Entry 4C3P (X-ray diffraction, 2.69 A resolution); this record covers chains A and D of the 4 polymer chains in the assembly.

# Chain A (and D)
Protein: Aurora kinase A
Source organism: Homo sapiens
Notes: EC 2.7.11.1; fragment: kinase domain, residues 121-403; chain D of this document is another copy of the same molecule, construct and numbering; everything in this record applies to it too
Reference sequence: O14965 (AURKA_HUMAN); numbering as in UniProt (aligned over 122-403)
Chain sequence (282 residues; numbered 122 to 403; the number before each row is that of its first residue):
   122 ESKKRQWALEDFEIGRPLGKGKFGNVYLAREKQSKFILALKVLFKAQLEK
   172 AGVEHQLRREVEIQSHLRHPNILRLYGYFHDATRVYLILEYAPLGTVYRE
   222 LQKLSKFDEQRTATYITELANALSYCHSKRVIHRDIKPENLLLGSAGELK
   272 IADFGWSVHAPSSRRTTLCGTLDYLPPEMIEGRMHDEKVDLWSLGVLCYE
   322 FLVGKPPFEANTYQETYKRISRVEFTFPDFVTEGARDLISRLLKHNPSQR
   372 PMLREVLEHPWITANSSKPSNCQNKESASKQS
Not modelled in the structure: 122-124, 389-403 (chain D: 122-124, 283-288, 391-403)
Swiss-Prot annotation at these positions:
  - region: H280 to L293 (Activation segment)
  - active site: D256 (Proton acceptor)
  - binding site (ATP): K143, K162, E211 to A213, E260, N261, D274
  - modified residue: T287 (Phosphothreonine), T288 (Phosphothreonine), S342 (Phosphoserine)
  - cross-link: K258 (Glycyl lysine isopeptide (Lys-Gly) (interchain with G-Cter in SUMO2))
  - natural variant: S155 (S155R: In a colorectal adenocarcinoma sample), V174 (V174M: In a metastatic melanoma sample)
  - mutagenesis: K162 (K162R: Loss of kinase activity), F165 (F165A: Decreases the interaction with phosphatase type 1 isoforms), G198 (G198N: Reduces interaction with TPX2. Reduces kinase activity tenfold. Promotes interaction with the AURKB binding partners INCENP and BIRC5 that are normally not bound by AURKA), R205 (R205A: Reduces ubiquitination and proteasomal degradation), D274 (D274N: Abolishes cilia disassembly and kinase activity), T287 (T287A: No direct effect on catalytic activity; T287E: Enhances interaction with TPX2), T288 (T288A: Reduces cilia disassembly and kinase activity; T288D: Mimics phosphorylation state and increases kinase activity), C290 (C290A: Enhances stability; when associated with A-393), Y334 (Y334A: Reduces binding to MYCN), Q335 (Q335A: Reduces binding to MYCN), F346 (F346A: Decreases the interaction with phosphatase type 1 isoforms), C393 (C393A: Enhances stability; when associated with A-290)
Ligand contacts: AMP-PCP (ACP; phosphomethylphosphonic acid adenylate ester): L139, G140, K141, G142, K143, V147, A160, K162, L194, L210, E211, Y212, A213, T217, N261, L263, D274
Reported in the primary citation:
  - conformationally variable residues (order/disorder transition, side-chain flip): F275, S283 to T288
  - catalytic residues: D256, D274
  - self-association interface (contacts with another copy of this molecule); pairs are residue here / residue on that copy: D256-T292 (hydrogen bond), K258-T292 (hydrogen bond), C290-Y334, P297-W313, P298-W313, E299-R371 (salt bridge)
  - mutagenesis - C290A: decreased catalytic activity on autophosphorylation
  - mutagenesis - C290A (0.7 +/- 0.1 s-1): unchanged catalytic activity on AP peptide
  - mutagenesis - D274A: abolished catalytic activity on autophosphorylate
  - mutagenesis - T288V (0.05 +/- 0.002 s-1): decreased catalytic activity on AP
  - post-translational modification sites: T288

# How chain A and chain D interact
Residue-residue contacts (75):
  H176(A) - E183(D)  salt bridge
  R179(A) - R179(D)
  R179(A) - E183(D)  salt bridge
  R180(A) - R180(D)
  E183(A) - H176(D)  salt bridge
  E183(A) - R179(D)  salt bridge
  R255(A) - M300(D)
  D256(A) - T292(D)  hydrogen bond
  D256(A) - Y295(D)
  I257(A) - Y295(D)
  K258(A) - T292(D)
  K258(A) - Y295(D)
  P259(A) - Y295(D)
  P282(A) - Q177(D)
  R286(A) - Y334(D)
  T288(A) - W277(D)
  C290(A) - Y334(D)  hydrophobic
  L293(A) - Y334(D)
  L293(A) - T337(D)
  L293(A) - Y338(D)
  L293(A) - I341(D)
  D294(A) - P327(D)
  D294(A) - F329(D)
  D294(A) - E330(D)  hydrogen bond (side chain-backbone)
  D294(A) - T337(D)
  Y295(A) - I257(D)
  Y295(A) - K258(D)
  Y295(A) - P259(D)
  Y295(A) - W313(D)
  Y295(A) - S314(D)
  Y295(A) - V317(D)  hydrophobic
  Y295(A) - L318(D)  hydrophobic
  Y295(A) - E321(D)  hydrogen bond
  Y295(A) - P327(D)
  L296(A) - D256(D)
  L296(A) - W313(D)
  L296(A) - I341(D)
  P297(A) - V310(D)  hydrophobic
  P297(A) - W313(D)  hydrophobic
  P298(A) - W313(D)
  P298(A) - I341(D)
  E299(A) - H366(D)
  E299(A) - P368(D)
  E299(A) - R371(D)  salt bridge
  M300(A) - R255(D)
  M300(A) - V310(D)  hydrophobic
  I301(A) - Y338(D)  hydrophobic
  I301(A) - I341(D)  hydrophobic
  E302(A) - Y338(D)  hydrogen bond
  R304(A) - D256(D)  salt bridge
  R304(A) - W277(D)
  V310(A) - P297(D)  hydrophobic
  V310(A) - E299(D)
  W313(A) - Y295(D)
  W313(A) - L296(D)
  W313(A) - P297(D)
  W313(A) - P298(D)
  S314(A) - Y295(D)
  V317(A) - Y295(D)  hydrophobic
  E321(A) - Y295(D)  hydrogen bond
  P327(A) - D294(D)
  F329(A) - D294(D)
  E330(A) - D294(D)
  Y334(A) - G291(D)
  Y334(A) - L293(D)  hydrophobic
  T337(A) - L293(D)
  T337(A) - D294(D)
  Y338(A) - I301(D)  hydrophobic
  Y338(A) - E302(D)  hydrogen bond
  I341(A) - L293(D)
  I341(A) - L296(D)
  I341(A) - P298(D)
  I341(A) - I301(D)  hydrophobic
  P368(A) - E299(D)
  R371(A) - E299(D)  salt bridge
Other interface residues (no listed pair), chain A (42 interface residues in all): W277, T292, S342, H366
Other interface residues (no listed pair), chain D (44 interface residues in all): P282, C290, G303, R304, Q335
The authors on this interface:
  - pairs named by the authors: D256(A)-T292(D) (hydrogen bond), K258(A)-T292(D) (hydrogen bond), C290(A)-Y334(D)

# In short
Chain A and chain D form an interface of 42 and 44 residues respectively, with 6 hydrogen bonds and 7 salt
bridges. Among the polar pairs are H176(A)-E183(D), R179(A)-E183(D) and E299(A)-R371(D). The paper describes
hydrogen bonds between D256(A) and T292(D) and K258(A) and T292(D); a contact between C290(A) and Y334(D).
From the paper: catalytic residues D256(A) and D274(A); C290A of chain A reduces catalytic activity on
autophosphorylation; 3 substitutions were tested in all.
Chain A and chain D are both Aurora kinase A (Homo sapiens); the structure, Structure of dephosphorylated
Aurora A (122-403) bound to TPX2 and AMPPCP, was determined by X-ray diffraction together with 4C3R from the
same study.
